PDB entry 4NR0 | X-ray diffraction, 1.80 A resolution | chains B and C of the 4 polymer chains in the assembly

Chain B (and C):
Molecule: Enoyl-[acyl-carrier-protein] reductase [NADH] FabI
Source organism: Pseudomonas aeruginosa
Notes: EC 1.3.1.9; chain C of this document is another copy of the same molecule, construct and numbering; everything in this record applies to it too
UniProtKB: Q9ZFE4 (FABI_PSEAE); numbering as in UniProt (aligned over 1-265)
Amino-acid sequence (273 residues; row label = number of the first residue in the row):
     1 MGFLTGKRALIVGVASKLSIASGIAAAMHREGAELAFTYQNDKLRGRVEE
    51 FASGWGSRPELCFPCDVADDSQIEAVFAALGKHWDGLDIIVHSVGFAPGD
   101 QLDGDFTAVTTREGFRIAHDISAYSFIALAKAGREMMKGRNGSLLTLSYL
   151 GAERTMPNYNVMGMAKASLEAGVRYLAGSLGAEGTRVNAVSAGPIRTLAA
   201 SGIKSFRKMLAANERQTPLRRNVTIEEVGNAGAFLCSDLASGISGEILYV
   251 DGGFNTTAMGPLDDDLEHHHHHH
Disordered / not traced: 1, 261-273 (chain C: 1, 263-273)
Differences from the reference sequence: expression tag (266-273)
Small-molecule neighbours:
  - NAD (nicotinamide-adenine-dinucleotide): Gly13, Val14, Ala15, Ser19, Ile20, Ala21, Gln40, Leu44, Cys65, Asp66, Val67, Ala68, Ser93, Val94, Gly95, Phe96, Ile121, Leu147, Ser148, Tyr149, Tyr159, Lys166, Ala192, Gly193, Pro194, Ile195, Thr197, Leu198, Ala199, Ala200, Phe206
  - triclosan (TCL): Val94, Gly95, Phe96, Ala97, Leu102, Tyr149, Tyr159, Met162, Lys166, Pro194, Ala199, Ala200, Ile203, Phe206, Met209

How chain B and chain C interact:
Contacting residue pairs (34):
  Tyr149(B) with Met259(C)
  Leu150(B) with Ala258(C), hydrophobic
  Arg154(B) with Arg154(C); Asn255(C); Thr256(C); Thr257(C); Ala258(C)
  Thr155(B) with Thr256(C), hydrogen bond (backbone-backbone); Thr257(C); Ala258(C), hydrogen bond (backbone-backbone); Met259(C), hydrogen bond (backbone-backbone)
  Met156(B) with Ala258(C), hydrophobic
  Pro157(B) with Gly260(C); Pro261(C), hydrophobic; Leu262(C), hydrophobic
  Asn158(B) with Leu262(C)
  Ser205(B) with Leu262(C)
  Met209(B) with Met259(C), hydrophobic
  Ala212(B) with Met259(C), hydrophobic
  Phe254(B) with Ala258(C)
  Asn255(B) with Arg154(C)
  Thr256(B) with Arg154(C); Thr155(C), hydrogen bond (backbone-backbone)
  Thr257(B) with Arg154(C), hydrogen bond (backbone-side chain); Thr155(C)
  Ala258(B) with Leu150(C), hydrophobic; Arg154(C); Thr155(C), hydrogen bond (backbone-backbone); Met156(C), hydrophobic
  Met259(B) with Thr155(C), hydrogen bond (backbone-backbone); Met156(C), hydrophobic; Met209(C), hydrophobic; Asn213(C)
  Gly260(B) with Thr155(C)
Other interface residues (no listed pair), chain B (20 interface residues in all): Glu153, Lys204, Lys208
Other interface residues (no listed pair), chain C (19 interface residues in all): Tyr149, Glu153, Pro157, Ala212, Phe254

Overview:
20 residues of chain B face 19 of chain C across their interface, with 7 hydrogen bonds. Polar contacts
include Thr257(B)-Arg154(C), Thr155(B)-Thr256(C) and Thr155(B)-Ala258(C). Ligands of chain B: NAD and
triclosan.
Chain B and chain C are both Enoyl-[acyl-carrier-protein] reductase [NADH] FabI (Pseudomonas aeruginosa); the
structure, Crystal structure of the Pseudomonas aeruginosa Enoyl-Acyl Carrier Protein Reductase (FabI) in
complex with NAD+ and ..., was determined by X-ray diffraction together with 4NQZ from the same study.
